6OKB - chains G and L of the 13 polymer chains in the assembly; structure by electron microscopy, 6.70 A resolution (low resolution: residue-level contacts below are approximate; hydrogen-bond / salt-bridge calls are withheld).

[Chain G (and L)]
Protein: Major capsid protein
Source organism: Escherichia phage T5
Notes: chain L of this document is another copy of the same molecule, construct and numbering; everything in this record applies to it too
UniProtKB: Q6QGD8 (CAPSD_BPT5); residue numbers follow UniProt; this construct covers 160-458
Amino-acid sequence (299 residues; each row starts with the number of its first residue):
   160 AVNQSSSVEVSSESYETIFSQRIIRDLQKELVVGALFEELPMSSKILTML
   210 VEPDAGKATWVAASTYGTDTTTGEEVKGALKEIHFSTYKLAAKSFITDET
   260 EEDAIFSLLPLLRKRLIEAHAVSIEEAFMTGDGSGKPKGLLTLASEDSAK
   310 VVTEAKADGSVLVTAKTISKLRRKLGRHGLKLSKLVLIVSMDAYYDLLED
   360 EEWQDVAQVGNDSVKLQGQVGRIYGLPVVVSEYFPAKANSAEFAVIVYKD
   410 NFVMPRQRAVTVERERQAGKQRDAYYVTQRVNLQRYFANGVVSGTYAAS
Disordered / not traced: 160-169

[Interface between chain G and chain L]
Contacting residue pairs (27):
  L199(G) with L270(L)
  P200(G) with L270(L)
  L206(G) with L267(L); L270(L)
  T207(G) with E260(L)
  M208(G) with I255(L); L271(L)
  L209(G) with I255(L)
  V210(G) with F254(L); I255(L)
  E211(G) with S253(L)
  D213(G) with R274(L)
  W219(G) with K248(L); L249(L); A250(L); G294(L); K295(L)
  A221(G) with K248(L); G294(L)
  A222(G) with K248(L)
  K340(G) with E391(L)
  L341(G) with E391(L)
  S342(G) with E391(L)
  D371(G) with E358(L)
  L375(G) with Y353(L)
  R381(G) with M350(L)
  Y445(G) with R274(L)
Other interface residues (no listed pair), chain G (25 interface residues in all): M201, S202, I205, T218, S372, G384
Other interface residues (no listed pair), chain L (22 interface residues in all): T256, S266, S282, Y354, R439

[Summary]
25 residues of chain G and 22 residues of chain L are in contact.
Chain G and chain L are both Major capsid protein (Escherichia phage T5); the structure, Prohead 2 of the
phage T5, was determined by electron microscopy together with 6OMA and 6OMC from the same study.
